8QTI - chains D and P of the 9 polymer chains in the assembly; structure by electron microscopy, 3.09 A resolution.

# Chain D
Name: DNA-directed RNA polymerase subunit beta'
Source organism: Mycolicibacterium smegmatis MC2 155
UniProtKB: A0QS66 (RPOC_MYCS2); residue numbers follow UniProt; this construct covers 1-1317
Sequence (1317 residues; numbered 1 to 1317; the number before each row is that of its first residue):
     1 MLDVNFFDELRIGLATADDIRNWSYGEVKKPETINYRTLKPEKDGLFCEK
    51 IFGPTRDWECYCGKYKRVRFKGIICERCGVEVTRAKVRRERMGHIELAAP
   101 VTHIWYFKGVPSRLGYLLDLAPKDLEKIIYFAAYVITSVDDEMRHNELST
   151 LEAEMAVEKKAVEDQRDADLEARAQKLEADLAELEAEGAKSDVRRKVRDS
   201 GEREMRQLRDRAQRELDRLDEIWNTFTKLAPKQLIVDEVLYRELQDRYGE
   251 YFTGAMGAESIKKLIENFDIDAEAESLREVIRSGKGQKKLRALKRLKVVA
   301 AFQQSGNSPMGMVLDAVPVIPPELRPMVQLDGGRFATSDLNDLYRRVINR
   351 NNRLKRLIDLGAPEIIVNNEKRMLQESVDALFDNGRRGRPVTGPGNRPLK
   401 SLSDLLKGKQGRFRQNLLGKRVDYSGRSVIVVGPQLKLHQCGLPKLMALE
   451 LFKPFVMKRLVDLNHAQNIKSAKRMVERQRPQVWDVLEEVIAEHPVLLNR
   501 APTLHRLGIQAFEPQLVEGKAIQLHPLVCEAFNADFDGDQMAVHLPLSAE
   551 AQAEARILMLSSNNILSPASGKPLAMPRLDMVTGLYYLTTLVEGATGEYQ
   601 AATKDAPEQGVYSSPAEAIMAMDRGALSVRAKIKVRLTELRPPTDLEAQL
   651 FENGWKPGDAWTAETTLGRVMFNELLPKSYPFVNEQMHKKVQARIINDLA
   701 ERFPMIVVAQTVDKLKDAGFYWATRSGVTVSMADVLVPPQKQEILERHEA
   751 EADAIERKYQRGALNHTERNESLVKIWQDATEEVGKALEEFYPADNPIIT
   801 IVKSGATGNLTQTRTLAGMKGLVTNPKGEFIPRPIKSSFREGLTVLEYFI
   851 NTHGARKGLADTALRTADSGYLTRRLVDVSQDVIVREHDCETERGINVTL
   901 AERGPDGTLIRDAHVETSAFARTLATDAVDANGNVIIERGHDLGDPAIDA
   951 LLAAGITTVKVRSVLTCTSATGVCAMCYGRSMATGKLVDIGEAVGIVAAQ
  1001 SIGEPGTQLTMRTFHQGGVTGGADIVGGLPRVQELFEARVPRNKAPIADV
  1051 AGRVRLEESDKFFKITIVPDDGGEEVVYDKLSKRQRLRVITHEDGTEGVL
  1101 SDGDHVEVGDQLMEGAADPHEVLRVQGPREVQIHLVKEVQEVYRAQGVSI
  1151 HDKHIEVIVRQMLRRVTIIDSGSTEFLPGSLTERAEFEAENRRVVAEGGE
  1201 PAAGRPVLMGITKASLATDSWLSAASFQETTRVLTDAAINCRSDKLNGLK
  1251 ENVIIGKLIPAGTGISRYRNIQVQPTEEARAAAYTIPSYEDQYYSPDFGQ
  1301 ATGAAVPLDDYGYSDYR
Not modelled in the structure: 1-5, 1012-1025, 1284-1317
Swiss-Prot annotation at these positions:
  - binding site (Zn(2+)): Cys60, Cys62, Cys75, Cys78, Cys890, Cys967, Cys974, Cys977
  - binding site (Mg(2+)): Asp535, Asp537, Asp539
Metal / ion sites: Zn2+ site 1: Cys60, Cys62, Cys75, Cys78; Mg2+: Asp535, Asp537, Asp539; Zn2+ site 2: Cys890, Cys967, Cys974, Cys977

# Chain P
Molecule: DNA 50-mer template strand
Sequence (50 nucleotides; each row starts with the number of its first residue):
     1 CGCATCCGTGAGTCGAGGGTAATAAGCACAATTTAACACTTTTGTCAAGC
Not modelled in the structure: 18-24

# Interface between chain D and chain P
Residue-residue contacts (14; chain D residue first):
  Lys407(D) with DT9(P), salt bridge to the phosphate
  Lys409(D) with DG12(P), salt bridge to the phosphate; DT13(P), salt bridge to the phosphate
  Arg414(D) with DA11(P), salt bridge to the phosphate
  Arg421(D) with DG15(P), salt bridge to the phosphate
  Arg427(D) with DG15(P), phosphate contact
  Ala501(D) with DC14(P), sugar contact
  Pro502(D) with DT13(P), base contact
  Thr866(D) with DG12(P), hydrogen bond to the base
  Ala867(D) with DG12(P), sugar contact
  Gly870(D) with DG12(P), sugar contact
  Tyr871(D) with DG10(P), sugar contact
  Gln1228(D) with DG10(P), sugar contact
  Glu1229(D) with DG10(P), hydrogen bond to the phosphate
Other interface residues (no listed pair), chain D (15 interface residues in all): Val110, Arg386
Other interface residues (no listed pair), chain P (8 interface residues in all): DG8

# In short
15 residues of chain D face 8 of chain P across their interface, with 2 hydrogen bonds and 5 salt bridges.
Polar contacts include Thr866(D)-DG12(P), Glu1229(D)-DG10(P) and Lys407(D)-DT9(P). UniProt lists 8
Zn2+-binding residues and 3 Mg2+-binding residues on chain D.
Here chain D is DNA-directed RNA polymerase subunit beta' (Mycolicibacterium smegmatis MC2 155) and chain P is
DNA 50-mer template strand. Entry 8QTI (Mycobacterium smegnatis RNAP open promoter complex with SigmaA and
RbpA) was determined by electron microscopy together with 8Q3I, 8QN8, 8QU6, 8R2M, 8R3M, 8R6P and 8R6R from the
same study.
